Entry 3FON (X-ray diffraction, 2.03 A resolution); this record covers chains A and B of the 3 polymer chains in the assembly.

Chain A:
Molecule: MHC
From: Mus musculus
Notes: fragment: mhc
Chain sequence (274 residues; row label = number of the first residue in the row):
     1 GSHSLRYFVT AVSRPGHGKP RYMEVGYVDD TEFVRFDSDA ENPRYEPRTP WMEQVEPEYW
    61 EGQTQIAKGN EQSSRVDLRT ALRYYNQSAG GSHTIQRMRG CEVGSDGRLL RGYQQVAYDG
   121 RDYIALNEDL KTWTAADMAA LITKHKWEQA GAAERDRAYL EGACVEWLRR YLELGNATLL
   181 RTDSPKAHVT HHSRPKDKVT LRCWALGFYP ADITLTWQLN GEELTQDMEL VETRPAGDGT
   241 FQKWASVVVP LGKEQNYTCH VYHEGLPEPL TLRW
Disulfides: Cys101-Cys164, Cys203-Cys259

Chain B:
Molecule: Beta-2-microglobulin
From: Mus musculus
Notes: fragment: IgC
UniProtKB: P01887 (B2MG_MOUSE); residues 1-99 here correspond to UniProt positions 21-119 (UniProt number = residue number + 20)
Chain sequence (100 residues; numbered 0 to 99; the number before each row is that of its first residue; numbering starts at 0):
     0 MIQKTPQIQV YSRHPPENGK PNILNCYVTQ FHPPHIEIQM LKNGKKIPKV EMSDMSFSKD
    60 WSFYILAHTE FTPTETDTYA CRVKHDSMAE PKTVYWDRDM
Disulfides: Cys25-Cys80
Differences from the reference sequence: expression tag (0)

Chain A / chain B interface:
Residue-residue contacts - 56 pairs, chain A then chain B:
  Phe8(A) with Phe56(B); Ser57(B)
  Val9(A) with Phe56(B)
  Thr10(A) with Met54(B); Phe56(B); Phe62(B)
  Val12(A) with Met54(B), hydrophobic
  Met23(A) with Met54(B)
  Tyr27(A) with Tyr63(B), hydrogen bond
  Arg35(A) with Asp53(B); Met54(B), hydrogen bond (side chain-backbone); Ser55(B), hydrogen bond
  Thr94(A) with His31(B); Pro33(B)
  Gln96(A) with Phe56(B); Trp60(B), hydrogen bond (side chain-backbone); Phe62(B)
  Arg97(A) with Phe56(B); Trp60(B)
  Met98(A) with Phe56(B), hydrophobic; Lys58(B); Trp60(B), hydrophobic
  Gln115(A) with Lys58(B), hydrogen bond; Trp60(B)
  Val116(A) with Trp60(B)
  Ala117(A) with Trp60(B), hydrophobic
  Asp119(A) with Met0(B); His31(B), hydrogen bond (backbone-side chain)
  Gly120(A) with Lys3(B), hydrogen bond (backbone-side chain); His31(B)
  Arg121(A) with Ile1(B); Lys3(B)
  Asp122(A) with Trp60(B), hydrogen bond
  His192(A) with Asp98(B), salt bridge
  Arg202(A) with Asp98(B), hydrogen bond (side chain-backbone); Met99(B)
  Trp204(A) with Asp98(B); Met99(B)
  Leu206(A) with Pro14(B), hydrophobic
  Val231(A) with Gln8(B)
  Glu232(A) with Gln8(B), hydrogen bond (backbone-side chain)
  Arg234(A) with Gln8(B), hydrogen bond; Tyr10(B); Tyr26(B); Met99(B), hydrogen bond (side chain-backbone)
  Pro235(A) with Tyr10(B), hydrogen bond (backbone-side chain); Asn24(B); Tyr26(B); Leu65(B), hydrophobic
  Ala236(A) with Arg12(B), hydrogen bond (backbone-side chain); Asn24(B), hydrogen bond (backbone-side chain)
  Gly237(A) with Arg12(B), hydrogen bond (backbone-side chain)
  Gln242(A) with Tyr10(B); Ser11(B), hydrogen bond (side chain-backbone); Arg12(B), hydrogen bond (side chain-backbone)
  Trp244(A) with Met99(B), hydrogen bond (side chain-backbone)
Also at the interface, not in a pair above, chain A (35 interface residues in all): Arg21, Asp37, Arg48, Thr233, Asp238

Overview:
The interface between chain A and chain B involves 35 residues on one side and 24 on the other, with 19
hydrogen bonds and 1 salt bridge. Among the polar pairs are His192(A)-Asp98(B), Tyr27(A)-Tyr63(B) and
Arg35(A)-Met54(B).
Here chain A is MHC and chain B is Beta-2-microglobulin, both from Mus musculus. Entry 3FON (Crystal structure
of the Class I MHC Molecule H-2Kwm7 with a Single Self Peptide VNDIFEAI) was determined by X-ray diffraction
together with 3FOL and 3FOM from the same study.
